4Y8K - chains B and C of the 32 polymer chains in the assembly; structure by X-ray diffraction, 2.60 A resolution.

# Chain B
Name: Proteasome subunit alpha type-3
From: Saccharomyces cerevisiae (strain ATCC 204508 / S288c)
Notes: EC 3.4.25.1
UniProt: P23638 (PSA3_YEAST); residues 0-257 here correspond to UniProt positions 1-258 (UniProt number = residue number + 1)
Amino-acid sequence (258 residues; row label = number of the first residue in the row; numbering starts at 0):
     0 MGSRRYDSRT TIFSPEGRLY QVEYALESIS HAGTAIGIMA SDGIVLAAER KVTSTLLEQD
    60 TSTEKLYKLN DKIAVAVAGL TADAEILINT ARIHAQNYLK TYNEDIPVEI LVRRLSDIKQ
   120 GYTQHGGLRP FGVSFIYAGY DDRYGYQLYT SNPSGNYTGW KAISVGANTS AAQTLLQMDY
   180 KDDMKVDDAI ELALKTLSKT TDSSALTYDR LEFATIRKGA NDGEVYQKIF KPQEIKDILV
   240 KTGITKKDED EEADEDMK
Not modelled in the structure: 0, 245-257
Swiss-Prot annotation at these positions:
  - cross-link (Glycyl lysine isopeptide (Lys-Gly)): Lys99 (interchain with G-Cter in ubiquitin), Lys198 (interchain with G-Cter in ubiquitin), Lys230 (interchain with G-Cter in ubiquitin)

# Chain C
Name: Proteasome subunit alpha type-4
From: Saccharomyces cerevisiae (strain ATCC 204508 / S288c)
Notes: EC 3.4.25.1
UniProt: P40303 (PSA4_YEAST); residues -1 to 252 here correspond to UniProt positions 1-254 (UniProt number = residue number + 2)
Amino-acid sequence (254 residues; row label = number of the first residue in the row; numbers below 1 keep their minus sign (Met-1 is residue -1)):
    -1 MSGYDRALSI FSPDGHIFQV EYALEAVKRG TCAVGVKGKN CVVLGCERRS TLKLQDTRIT
    59 PSKVSKIDSH VVLSFSGLNA DSRILIEKAR VEAQSHRLTL EDPVTVEYLT RYVAGVQQRY
   119 TQSGGVRPFG VSTLIAGFDP RDDEPKLYQT EPSGIYSSWS AQTIGRNSKT VREFLEKNYD
   179 RKEPPATVEE CVKLTVRSLL EVVQTGAKNI EITVVKPDSD IVALSSEEIN QYVTQIEQEK
   239 QEQQEQDKKK KSNH
Not modelled in the structure: -1 to 0, 241-252
Swiss-Prot annotation at these positions:
  - modified residue: Thr58 (Phosphothreonine)

# Chain B / chain C interface
Pairs across the interface (76; chain B residue first):
  Arg3(B) with Arg4(C)
  Asp6(B) with Tyr2(C), hydrogen bond; Arg4(C), salt bridge
  Arg8(B) with Arg4(C)
  Thr10(B) with Leu6(C); Arg125(C)
  Ile11(B) with Leu6(C), hydrophobic; Gln17(C)
  Phe12(B) with Gln17(C), hydrogen bond (backbone-side chain); Tyr20(C), hydrophobic; Ala21(C), hydrophobic; Leu76(C), hydrophobic; Arg125(C); Pro126(C); Gly128(C)
  Ser13(B) with Tyr20(C)
  Pro14(B) with Tyr20(C), hydrophobic; Glu23(C)
  Glu15(B) with Glu23(C); Arg27(C), hydrogen bond (backbone-side chain)
  Gly16(B) with Tyr20(C); Glu23(C); Ala24(C); Arg27(C)
  Arg17(B) with Arg27(C)
  Leu18(B) with Arg125(C)
  Met38(B) with Asp54(C); Arg56(C)
  Arg112(B) with Arg81(C)
  Ser115(B) with Arg81(C), hydrogen bond (backbone-side chain)
  Asp116(B) with Arg81(C), salt bridge
  Gln119(B) with Ala78(C); Asp79(C); Ile82(C)
  Thr122(B) with Arg125(C), hydrogen bond (backbone-side chain)
  Gln123(B) with Tyr118(C); Gly123(C); Val124(C); Arg125(C), hydrogen bond (backbone-backbone); Pro126(C); Phe127(C)
  His124(B) with Gly123(C); Val124(C)
  Gly125(B) with Tyr2(C); Gly123(C)
  Gly126(B) with Tyr2(C)
  Tyr143(B) with Arg56(C), hydrogen bond (backbone-side chain); Ile57(C), hydrophobic
  Tyr145(B) with Arg56(C), hydrogen bond (backbone-side chain)
  Gln146(B) with Ile57(C)
  Leu147(B) with Ile57(C)
  Tyr148(B) with Ile57(C)
  Ser153(B) with Ala78(C)
  Gly154(B) with Ala78(C); Arg81(C), hydrogen bond (backbone-side chain)
  Asn155(B) with Asn77(C); Ala78(C)
  Tyr156(B) with Pro59(C), hydrophobic; Arg81(C)
  Gly158(B) with Gln53(C); Asp54(C), hydrogen bond (backbone-backbone); Ile57(C); Thr58(C), hydrogen bond (backbone-side chain)
  Trp159(B) with Leu50(C), hydrophobic; Lys51(C); Leu52(C); Gln53(C); Asp54(C)
  Lys160(B) with Leu52(C), hydrogen bond (backbone-backbone); Gln53(C); Asp54(C)
  Ala161(B) with Leu52(C), hydrogen bond (backbone-backbone)
  Gln172(B) with Lys51(C)
  Leu175(B) with Leu52(C)
  Gln176(B) with Lys51(C); Leu52(C)
Interface residues without a listed pair, chain B (41 interface residues in all): Glu108, Thr157, Tyr179

# Summary
Chain B and chain C form an interface of 41 and 31 residues respectively, with 13 hydrogen bonds and 2 salt
bridges. Polar pairs include Asp6(B)-Arg4(C), Asp116(B)-Arg81(C) and Asp6(B)-Tyr2(C).
Here chain B is Proteasome subunit alpha type-3 and chain C is Proteasome subunit alpha type-4, both from
Saccharomyces cerevisiae (strain ATCC 204508 / S288c). Entry 4Y8K (Yeast 20S proteasome in complex with
H-APLL-ep) was determined by X-ray diffraction together with 4Y69, 4Y6A, 4Y6V, 4Y6Z, 4Y70, 4Y74 and 34 further
entries from the same study.
